Entry 7KUQ (X-ray diffraction, 2.10 A resolution); this record covers chain A.

[Chain A]
Molecule: Polyamine deacetylase HDAC10
Source organism: Danio rerio
Notes: EC 3.5.1.48, 3.5.1.62
UniProtKB: F1QCV2 (HDA10_DANRE); numbering as in UniProt (aligned over 2-675)
Amino-acid sequence (678 residues; row label = number of the first residue in the row; numbers below 1 keep their minus sign (Ser-1 is residue -1)):
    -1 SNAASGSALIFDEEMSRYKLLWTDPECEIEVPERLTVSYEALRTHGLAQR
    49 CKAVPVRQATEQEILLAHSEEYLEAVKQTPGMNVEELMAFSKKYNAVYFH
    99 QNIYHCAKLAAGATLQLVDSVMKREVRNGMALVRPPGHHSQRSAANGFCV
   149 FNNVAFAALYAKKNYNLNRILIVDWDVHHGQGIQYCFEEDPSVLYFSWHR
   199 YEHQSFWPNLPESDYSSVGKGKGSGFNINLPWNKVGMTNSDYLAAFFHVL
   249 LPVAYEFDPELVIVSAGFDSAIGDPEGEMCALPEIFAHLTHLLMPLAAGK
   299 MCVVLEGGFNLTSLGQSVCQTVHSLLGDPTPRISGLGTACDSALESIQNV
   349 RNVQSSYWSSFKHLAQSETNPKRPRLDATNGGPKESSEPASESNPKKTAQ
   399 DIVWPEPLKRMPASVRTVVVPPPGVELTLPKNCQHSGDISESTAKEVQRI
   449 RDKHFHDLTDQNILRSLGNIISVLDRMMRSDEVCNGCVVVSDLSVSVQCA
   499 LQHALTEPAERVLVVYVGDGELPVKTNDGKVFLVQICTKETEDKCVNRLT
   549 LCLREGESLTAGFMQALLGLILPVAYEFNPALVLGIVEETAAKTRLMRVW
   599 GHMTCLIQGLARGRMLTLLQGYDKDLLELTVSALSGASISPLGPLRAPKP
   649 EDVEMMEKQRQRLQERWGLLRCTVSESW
Not modelled in the structure: -1 to 0, 369-398, 435, 589-593
Disulfide bonds: Cys543 forms a disulfide with the same residue of a neighbouring copy of this chain
Sequence notes: expression tag (-1 to 1, 676); conflict Glu24 (Ala in F1QCV2), Ala94 (Asp in F1QCV2), Phe154 (Ile in F1QCV2), Thr548 (Ser in F1QCV2), Glu586 (Gly in F1QCV2), Arg593 (Gly in F1QCV2), Arg596 (Thr in F1QCV2), Met613 (Thr in F1QCV2), Pro646 (Leu in F1QCV2); engineered mutation Phe307 (Tyr in F1QCV2)
Ion coordination: K+ site 1: Asp172, Asp174, His176, Ser195, Trp196; Zn2+: Asp174, His176, Asp267 (together with N8-acetylspermidine); K+ site 2: Phe185, Asp188, Val191
Small-molecule neighbours: N8-acetylspermidine (Q9C; N-{4-[(3-aminopropyl)amino]butyl}acetamide): Glu24, Ala94, Pro134, His136, His137, Gly145, Phe146, Cys147, Asp174, His176, Trp205, Asp267, Glu274, Glu304, Gly305, Phe307
UniProt features mapped onto this chain:
  - motif: Pro23, Cys25, Glu26 (Substrate specificity)
  - active site: His137 (Proton donor/acceptor)
  - binding site (substrate): Asp22
  - binding site (Zn(2+)): Asp174, His176, Asp267
  - site: Glu274 (Substrate specificity)
  - mutagenesis: Asn93 (N93A: No effect on steady-state kinetic parameters), Glu274 (E274L: Affects substrate specificity, diminishing N(8)-acetyl-spermidine deacetylase activity by 20-fold and enhancing acetyl-lysine deacetylase activity by about 100-fold)
From the paper describing this entry:
  - Zn2+ coordination: Asp174, His176, Asp267
  - binding site for N8-acetylspermidine: Glu24, Gly145, Glu274
  - specificity-determining residues: Glu24, Glu274
  - contacts within the chain: His176-Glu274 (hydrogen bond)
  - Zn2+ coordination through a water molecule: His136, His137

[In short]
Ligands of chain A: N8-acetylspermidine. Asp172, Asp174, His176, Ser195 and Trp196 coordinate K+ site 1.
UniProt lists active-site residue His137, substrate-binding residue Asp22, 3 Zn2+-binding residues and 2
mutagenesis sites. From the paper: a binding site for N8-acetylspermidine at Glu24, Gly145 and Glu274; Zn2+
coordination by Asp174, His176 and Asp267.
Chain A is Polyamine deacetylase HDAC10 (Danio rerio); the structure, Crystal Structure of Danio rerio Histone
Deacetylase 10 Y307F Mutant in Complex with N8-Acetylspermidine, was determined by X-ray diffraction,
deposited together with 7KUR, 7KUS, 7KUT and 7KUV.
